Entry 3NC1 (X-ray diffraction, 3.35 A resolution); this record covers chains C and A.

# Chain C
Protein: GTP-binding nuclear protein Ran
Organism: Homo sapiens
UniProt: P62826 (RAN_HUMAN); numbering as in UniProt (aligned over 1-180)
Amino-acid sequence (182 residues; each row starts with the number of its first residue; numbers below 1 keep their minus sign (Gly-1 is residue -1)):
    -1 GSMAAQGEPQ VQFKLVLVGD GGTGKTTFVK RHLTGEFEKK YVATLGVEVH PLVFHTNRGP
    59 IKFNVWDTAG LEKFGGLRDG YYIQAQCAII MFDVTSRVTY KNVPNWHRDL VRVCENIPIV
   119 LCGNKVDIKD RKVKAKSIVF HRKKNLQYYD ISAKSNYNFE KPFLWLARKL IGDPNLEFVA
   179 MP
Not modelled in the structure: -1 to 7
Differences from the reference sequence: expression tag (-1 to 0); engineered mutation Leu69 (Gln in P62826)
Swiss-Prot annotation at these positions:
  - region: Lys37 to Val45 (Switch-I), Gly68 to Gln84 (Switch-II)
  - binding site (GTP): Asp18 to Thr25, Glu36 to Thr42, Gly68, Asn122 to Asp125, Ser150 to Lys152
  - modified residue: Ala2 (N-acetylalanine), Thr24 (Phosphothreonine), Lys37 (N6-acetyllysine), Lys60 (N6-acetyllysine), Lys71 (N6-acetyllysine), Lys99 (N6-acetyllysine), Lys134 (N6-acetyllysine), Lys159 (N6-acetyllysine)
  - cross-link (Glycyl lysine isopeptide (Lys-Gly)): Lys71 (interchain with G-Cter in SUMO2), Lys152 (interchain with G-Cter in SUMO2)
  - mutagenesis: Gly19 (G19V: Blocks DNA replication; when associated with L-69), Thr24 (T24L: Has low binding affinity for GTP and GDP. Almost completely abolishes interaction with BIRC5; T24N: Has low binding affinity for GTP and GDP. Decreases nuclear import of proteins and RNA ...), Thr25 (T25A: Minor effect on the interaction with the alpha phosphate group of bound GTP), Lys37 (K37Q: Mimics acetylation; enhances the nuclear export of RELA/p65; K37R: Decreased acetylation), Tyr39 (Y39A: Abolishes steric hindrance that traps the essential Q-69 in an unreactive position, and causes slow GTP hydrolysis in wild-type ...), Glu70 (E70A: Strongly decreases the relase of bound GDP), Arg76 (R76E: Probable loss of interaction with NUTF2. Loss of transport to the nucleus), Lys134 (K134Q: Loss of normal mitotic chromosome segregation and defective mitotic spindle orientation; K134R: Loss of normal mitotic chromosome segregation and formation of sister chromatid bridges)
Metal / ion sites: Mg2+: Thr24, Thr42 (together with GTP)
Residues lining bound ligands: GTP (guanosine-5'-triphosphate): Asp18, Gly19, Gly20, Thr21, Gly22, Lys23, Thr24, Thr25, Phe35, Glu36, Lys37, Lys38, Tyr39, Val40, Ala41, Thr42, Asp65, Thr66, Ala67, Gly68, Leu69, Asn122, Lys123, Asp125, Ile126, Ser150, Ala151, Lys152

# Chain A
Protein: Exportin-1
Organism: Mus musculus
UniProt: Q6P5F9 (XPO1_MOUSE); residue numbers follow UniProt; this construct covers 1-1071
Amino-acid sequence (1073 residues; row label = number of the first residue in the row; numbers below 1 keep their minus sign (Gly-1 is residue -1)):
    -1 GSMPAIMTML ADHAARQLLD FSQKLDINLL DNVVNCLYHG EGAQQRMAQE VLTHLKEHPD
    59 AWTRVDTILE FSQNMNTKYY GLQILENVIK TRWKILPRNQ CEGIKKYVVG LIIKTSSDPT
   119 CVEKEKVYIG KLNMILVQIL KQEWPKHWPT FISDIVGASR TSESLCQNNM VILKLLSEEV
   179 FDFSSGQITQ VKAKHLKDSM CNEFSQIFQL CQFVMENSQN APLVHATLET LLRFLNWIPL
   239 GYIFETKLIS TLIYKFLNVP MFRNVSLKCL TEIAGVSVSQ YEEQFETLFT LTMMQLKQML
   299 PLNTNIRLAY SNGKDDEQNF IQNLSLFLCT FLKEHGQLLE KRLNLREALM EALHYMLLVS
   359 EVEETEIFKI CLEYWNHLAA ELYRESPFST SASPLLSGSQ HFDIPPRRQL YLTVLSKVRL
   419 LMVSRMAKPE EVLVVENDQG EVVREFMKDT DSINLYKNMR ETLVYLTHLD YVDTEIIMTK
   479 KLQNQVNGTE WSWKNLNTLC WAIGSISGAM HEEDEKRFLV TVIKDLLGLC EQKRGKDNKA
   539 IIASNIMYIV GQYPRFLRAH WKFLKTVVNK LFEFMHETHD GVQDMACDTF IKIAQKCRRH
   599 FVQVQVGEVM PFIDEILNNI NTIICDLQPQ QVHTFYEAVG YMIGAQTDQT VQEHLIEKYM
   659 LLPNQVWDSI IQQATKNVDI LKDPETVKQL GSILKTNVRA CKAVGHPFVI QLGRIYLDML
   719 NVYKCLSENI SAAIQANGEM VTKQPLIRSM RTVKRETLKL ISGWVSRSND PQMVAENFVP
   779 PLLDAVLIDY QRNVPAAREP EVLSTMAIIV NKLGGHITAE IPQIFDAVFE CTLNMINKDF
   839 EEYPEHRTNF FLLLQAVNSH CFPAFLAIPP AQFKLVLDSI IWAFKHTMRN VADTGLQILF
   899 TLLQNVAQEE AAAQSFYQTY FCDILQHIFS VVTDTSHTAG LTMHASILAY MFNLVEEGKI
   959 STPLNPGNPV NNQMFIQDYV ANLLKSAFPH LQDAQVKLFV TGLFSLNQDI PAFKEHLRDF
  1019 LVQIKEFAGE DTSDLFLEER ETALRQAQEE KHKLQMSVPG ILNPHEIPEE MCD
Not modelled in the structure: -1 to 9, 390-400, 965-968, 1051-1071
Differences from the reference sequence: expression tag (-1 to 0)
Swiss-Prot annotation at these positions:
  - modified residue: Ser391 (Phosphoserine), Lys446 (N6-acetyllysine), Thr448 (Phosphothreonine), Ser450 (Phosphoserine), Tyr454 (Phosphotyrosine), Lys693 (N6-acetyllysine), Ser1031 (Phosphoserine)
From the paper describing this entry:
  - mutagenesis - A541K: abolished binding to PKI NES
  - mutagenesis - C528S, C528W: decreased binding to NES
  - mutagenesis - C528A, C528T, C528V: unchanged binding to NES

# How chain C and chain A interact
Pairs across the interface (91):
  Lys12(C) with Leu35(A)
  Gly19(C) with Arg887(A), hydrogen bond (backbone-side chain)
  Gly20(C) with Arg887(A), hydrogen bond (backbone-side chain)
  Lys37(C) with Asp436(A), salt bridge; Pro842(A); Glu843(A), salt bridge
  Lys38(C) with Glu839(A); Glu840(A), salt bridge; Pro842(A)
  Tyr39(C) with Phe838(A); Glu839(A); Thr885(A); Met886(A)
  Val40(C) with Glu839(A)
  Leu43(C) with Arg44(A), hydrogen bond (backbone-side chain); Gln47(A)
  Gly44(C) with Gln47(A)
  Val45(C) with Arg44(A); Gln47(A), hydrogen bond (backbone-side chain)
  Glu46(C) with Arg44(A), salt bridge
  Val47(C) with Gln43(A)
  Trp64(C) with Cys34(A); Gln43(A)
  Glu70(C) with Thr933(A), hydrogen bond
  Lys71(C) with Asp932(A), salt bridge; Thr933(A); Ser934(A)
  Gly74(C) with Lys54(A)
  Leu75(C) with Lys54(A); Tyr78(A), hydrophobic; Gln81(A)
  Arg76(C) with Lys54(A)
  Asp77(C) with Tyr77(A), hydrogen bond; Gln81(A), hydrogen bond; Lys129(A), salt bridge
  Gly78(C) with Leu35(A); Gln81(A)
  Tyr79(C) with Gln47(A)
  Ile81(C) with Tyr77(A), hydrophobic
  Gln82(C) with Leu35(A); Tyr36(A), hydrogen bond; Asn74(A)
  Asp91(C) with Arg887(A), salt bridge
  Ser94(C) with Arg887(A), hydrogen bond
  Val96(C) with Ala937(A)
  Thr97(C) with Arg887(A)
  Pro102(C) with Phe181(A)
  Asn103(C) with Phe181(A)
  Arg106(C) with Glu177(A), salt bridge; Phe181(A); Gln185(A), hydrogen bond
  Arg110(C) with Met132(A), hydrogen bond; Leu173(A); Glu176(A), salt bridge; Glu177(A), salt bridge
  Val111(C) with Tyr77(A); Val125(A)
  Glu113(C) with Lys124(A), salt bridge
  Lys127(C) with Lys446(A), hydrogen bond (backbone-side chain)
  Arg129(C) with Asp447(A), hydrogen bond (side chain-backbone); Thr448(A)
  Lys132(C) with Asp447(A), salt bridge
  Ala133(C) with Asp447(A)
  His139(C) with Glu364(A), salt bridge
  Arg140(C) with Gln320(A); Leu324(A); Ile368(A); Glu371(A), salt bridge
  Lys141(C) with Lys266(A); Glu270(A), salt bridge; Leu324(A)
  Lys142(C) with Arg231(A)
  Asn143(C) with Lys266(A); Asn317(A); Gln320(A), hydrogen bond; Asn321(A), hydrogen bond
  Gln145(C) with Glu362(A), hydrogen bond; Glu364(A)
  Tyr146(C) with Glu364(A)
  Asp148(C) with Thr448(A); Asp449(A), hydrogen bond (side chain-backbone)
  Lys152(C) with Val433(A)
  Ser153(C) with Leu431(A); Val433(A); Glu443(A)
  Tyr155(C) with Glu429(A), hydrogen bond; Leu431(A); Met445(A), hydrophobic; Thr448(A), hydrogen bond; Ser450(A), hydrogen bond
  Lys167(C) with Asp313(A), salt bridge
Other interface residues (no listed pair), chain C (54 interface residues in all): Thr21, Leu69, Asp125, Leu144, Asn154
Other interface residues (no listed pair), chain A (60 interface residues in all): Leu50, Thr51, Thr269, Gln316, Lys367

# Overview
Chain C and chain A form an interface of 54 and 60 residues respectively, with 20 hydrogen bonds and 16 salt
bridges. Among the polar pairs are Lys37(C)-Asp436(A), Lys37(C)-Glu843(A) and Lys38(C)-Glu840(A). The paper
reports that C528S and C528W of chain A reduce binding to NES; A541K of chain A abolishes binding to PKI NES;
6 substitutions were tested in all.
Chain C is GTP-binding nuclear protein Ran (Homo sapiens) and chain A is Exportin-1 (Mus musculus); the
structure, Crystal structure of the CRM1-RanGTP complex, was determined by X-ray diffraction together with
3NBY, 3NBZ and 3NC0 from the same study.
